4NMP - chains A and C; structure by X-ray diffraction, 1.30 A resolution.

# Chain A
Molecule: Golgi-associated PDZ and coiled-coil motif-containing protein
Organism: Homo sapiens
UniProtKB: Q9HD26 (GOPC_HUMAN); numbering as in UniProt (aligned over 284-370)
Amino-acid sequence (87 residues; each row starts with the number of its first residue):
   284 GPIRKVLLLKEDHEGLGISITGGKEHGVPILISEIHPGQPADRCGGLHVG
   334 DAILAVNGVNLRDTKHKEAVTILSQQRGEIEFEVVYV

# Chain C
Molecule: iCAL36(Ac-K-3) peptide
Amino-acid sequence (10 residues; numbered 1 to 10; the number before each row is that of its first residue):
     1 ANSRWPKSII
Unresolved in the structure: 1-4
Modified / non-standard residues: Lys7 (n(6)-acetyllysine; ALY)

# Interface between chain A and chain C
Residue-residue contacts - 25 pairs, chain A then chain C:
  Gly298(A) - Ile10(C)
  Leu299(A) - Ile10(C)  hydrogen bond (backbone-backbone)
  Gly300(A) - Ile10(C)  hydrogen bond (backbone-backbone)
  Ile301(A) - Ser8(C)
  Ile301(A) - Ile9(C)
  Ile301(A) - Ile10(C)  hydrogen bond (backbone-backbone)
  Ser302(A) - Lys7(C)
  Ser302(A) - Ser8(C)
  Ser302(A) - Ile9(C)
  Ile303(A) - Pro6(C)
  Ile303(A) - Lys7(C)
  Ile303(A) - Ser8(C)  hydrogen bond (backbone-backbone)
  Thr304(A) - Trp5(C)
  Thr304(A) - Pro6(C)  hydrogen bond (side chain-backbone)
  Gly305(A) - Pro6(C)
  His309(A) - Trp5(C)
  His309(A) - Pro6(C)
  Val311(A) - Trp5(C)  hydrophobic
  Ser316(A) - Lys7(C)
  Glu317(A) - Lys7(C)
  His319(A) - Ile9(C)
  His349(A) - Pro6(C)
  His349(A) - Ser8(C)  hydrogen bond
  Val353(A) - Ser8(C)
  Leu356(A) - Ile10(C)  hydrophobic
Interface residues without a listed pair, chain A (18 interface residues in all): Leu314, Ser357

# In short
Chain A and chain C form an interface of 18 and 6 residues respectively, with 6 hydrogen bonds. Polar contacts
include Leu299(A)-Ile10(C), Thr304(A)-Pro6(C) and His349(A)-Ser8(C).
Here chain A is Golgi-associated PDZ and coiled-coil motif-containing protein (Homo sapiens) and chain C is
iCAL36(Ac-K-3) peptide. Entry 4NMP (CFTR Associated Ligand (CAL) PDZ domain bound to peptide iCAL36(Ac-K-3)
(ANSRWP[Ac-K]SII)) was determined by X-ray diffraction together with 4NMO, 4NMQ, 4NMR, 4NMS, 4NMT and 4NMV
from the same study.
